Entry 5MHD (solution NMR); this record covers chains A and B.

== Chain A ==
Name: Insulin
Organism: Homo sapiens
Notes: fragment: chain A; engineered mutation(s): 22S
UniProtKB: P01308 (INS_HUMAN); residues 1-21 here correspond to UniProt positions 90-110 (UniProt number = residue number + 89)
Amino-acid sequence (22 residues; each row starts with the number of its first residue):
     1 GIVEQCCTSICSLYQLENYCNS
Cystine bridges: Cys6-Cys11
Sequence notes: expression tag (22)

== Chain B ==
Name: Insulin
Organism: Homo sapiens
Notes: fragment: chain B
UniProtKB: P01308 (INS_HUMAN); residues 1-31 here correspond to UniProt positions 25-55 (UniProt number = residue number + 24)
Amino-acid sequence (31 residues; each row starts with the number of its first residue):
     1 FVKQHLCGSHLVEALYLVCGERGFFYTPKTR
Sequence notes: conflict Lys3 (Asn27 in P01308)

== Chain A / chain B interface ==
Disulfides between the chains: Cys7(A)-Cys7(B), Cys20(A)-Cys19(B)
Pairs across the interface - 34 pairs, chain A then chain B:
  Gly1(A) with Pro28(B)
  Val3(A) with Leu11(B)
  Cys6(A) with His5(B); Leu6(B); Leu11(B)
  Cys7(A) with Leu6(B); Cys7(B), disulfide
  Ser9(A) with His5(B)
  Ile10(A) with Gln4(B)
  Cys11(A) with Val2(B); Lys3(B); Gln4(B)
  Ser12(A) with Phe1(B)
  Leu13(A) with Phe1(B); Val18(B)
  Leu16(A) with Leu11(B); Ala14(B); Leu15(B); Val18(B)
  Glu17(A) with Val18(B)
  Tyr19(A) with Leu11(B); Leu15(B); Phe24(B); Phe25(B); Tyr26(B)
  Cys20(A) with Cys19(B), disulfide; Arg22(B); Gly23(B); Phe24(B)
  Asn21(A) with Gly23(B); Phe24(B); Phe25(B)
  Ser22(A) with Arg22(B); Gly23(B)

== Overview ==
15 residues of chain A face 18 of chain B across their interface, with 2 disulfide bonds.
Here chain A is Insulin and chain B is Insulin, both from Homo sapiens. Entry 5MHD (Biosynthetic engineered
A22S-B3K-B31R human insulin monomer structure in water/acetonitrile solutions) was determined by solution NMR.
